Entry 8B3L (X-ray diffraction, 1.71 A resolution); this record covers chain A.

# Chain A
Protein: Lysozyme
Source organism: Gallus gallus
UniProtKB: P00698 (LYSC_CHICK); residues 1-129 here correspond to UniProt positions 19-147 (UniProt number = residue number + 18)
Amino-acid sequence (129 residues; numbered 1 to 129; the number before each row is that of its first residue):
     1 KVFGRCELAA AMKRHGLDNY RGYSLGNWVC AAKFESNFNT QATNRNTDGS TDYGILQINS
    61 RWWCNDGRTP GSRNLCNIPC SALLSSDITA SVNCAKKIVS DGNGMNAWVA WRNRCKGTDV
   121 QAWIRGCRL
Disulfide bonds: C6-C127, C30-C115, C64-C80, C76-C94
From the paper describing this entry:
  - catalytic residues: E35, D52 (citing earlier work)

# Summary
The paper reports catalytic residues E35 and D52.
Chain A is Lysozyme (Gallus gallus); the structure, Hen Egg White Lysozyme 2s in situ crystallization, was
determined by X-ray diffraction together with 8B3T, 8B3U and 8B3V from the same study.
